Entry 8CXH (electron microscopy, 3.20 A resolution); this record covers chains B and h of the 10 polymer chains in the assembly.

# Chain B
Protein: Ankyrin repeat family A protein 2, Envelope E protein
From: Zika virus
Reference sequence: chimeric construct of Q9H9E1, A0A142DS37: residues -134 to 0 from Q9H9E1 (ANRA2_HUMAN) positions 1-135 (UniProt number = residue number + 135); residues 1-504 from A0A142DS37 positions 291-794 (UniProt number = residue number + 290)
Amino-acid sequence (639 residues; numbered -134 to 504; the number before each row is that of its first residue; numbers below 1 keep their minus sign (Met-134 is residue -134)):
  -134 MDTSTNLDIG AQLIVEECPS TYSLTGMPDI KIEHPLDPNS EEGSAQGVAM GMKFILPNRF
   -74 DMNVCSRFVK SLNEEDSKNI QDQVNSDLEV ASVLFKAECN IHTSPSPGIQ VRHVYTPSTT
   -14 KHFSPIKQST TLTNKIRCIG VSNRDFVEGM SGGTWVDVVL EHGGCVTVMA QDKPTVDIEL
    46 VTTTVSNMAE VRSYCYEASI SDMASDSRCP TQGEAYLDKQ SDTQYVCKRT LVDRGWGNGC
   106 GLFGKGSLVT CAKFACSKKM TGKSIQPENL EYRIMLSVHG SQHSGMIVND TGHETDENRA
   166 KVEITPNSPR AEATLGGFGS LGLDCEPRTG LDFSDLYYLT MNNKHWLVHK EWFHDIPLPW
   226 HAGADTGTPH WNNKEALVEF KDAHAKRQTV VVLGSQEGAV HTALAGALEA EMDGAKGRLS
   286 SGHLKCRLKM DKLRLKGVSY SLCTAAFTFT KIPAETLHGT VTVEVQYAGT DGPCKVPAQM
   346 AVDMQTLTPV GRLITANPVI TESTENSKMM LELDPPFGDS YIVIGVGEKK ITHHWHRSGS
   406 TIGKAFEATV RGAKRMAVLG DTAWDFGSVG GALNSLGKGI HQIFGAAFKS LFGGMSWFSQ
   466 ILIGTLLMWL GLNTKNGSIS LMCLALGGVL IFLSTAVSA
Not modelled in the structure: -134 to 0, 151-160, 502-504
Cystine bridges: Cys92-Cys116, Cys308-Cys339

# Chain h
Protein: C10 heavy chain
From: Homo sapiens
Amino-acid sequence (128 residues; each row starts with the number of its first residue; a row labelled like 82A-82C holds insertion residues (82A, then the next letters in order)):
     1 EVQLVESGAE VKKPGASVKV SCKASGYTFT SYAMHWVRQA PGQRLEWMGW IN
   52A A
    53 GNGNTKYSQK FQDRVTITRD TSASTAYMEL
82A-82C SSL
    83 RSEDTAIYYC ARDKVDDY
100A-100K GDYWFPTLWYF
   101 DYWGQGTLVT VSS
Not modelled in the structure: 113
Cystine bridges: Cys22-Cys92

# Interface between chain B and chain h
Pairs across the interface (7):
  Glu44(B) - Tyr100(h)  hydrogen bond
  Val46(B) - Asp99(h)
  Val46(B) - Tyr100(h)
  Met140(B) - Asp99(h)
  Gly150(B) - Trp100I(h)
  Arg164(B) - Lys96(h)
  Arg283(B) - Tyr100(h)
Other interface residues (no listed pair), chain B (10 interface residues in all): Arg2, His27, Leu45, Thr47
Other interface residues (no listed pair), chain h (6 interface residues in all): Asp100B, Leu100H

# Summary
10 residues of chain B face 6 of chain h across their interface, with 1 hydrogen bond. Its one hydrogen-bonded
contact is Glu44(B)-Tyr100(h).
Chain B is Ankyrin repeat family A protein 2, Envelope E protein (Zika virus) and chain h is C10 heavy chain
(Homo sapiens); the structure, Structures of Zika Virus in Complex with Antibodies Targeting E Dimer Epitopes
and Basis for Neutralization ..., was determined by electron microscopy.
